9NO1 - chains J and L of the 24 polymer chains in the assembly; structure by electron microscopy, 8.30 A resolution (very low resolution: no residue pairs are listed; an interface is given only as per-side residue counts).

# Chain J (and L)
Protein: ORF40
Source organism: Human alphaherpesvirus 3
Notes: chain L of this document is another copy of the same molecule, construct and numbering; everything in this record applies to it too
UniProtKB: Q4JQT5 (Q4JQT5_VZVO); residue numbers follow UniProt; this construct covers 1-1396
Amino-acid sequence (1396 residues; numbered 1 to 1396; the number before each row is that of its first residue):
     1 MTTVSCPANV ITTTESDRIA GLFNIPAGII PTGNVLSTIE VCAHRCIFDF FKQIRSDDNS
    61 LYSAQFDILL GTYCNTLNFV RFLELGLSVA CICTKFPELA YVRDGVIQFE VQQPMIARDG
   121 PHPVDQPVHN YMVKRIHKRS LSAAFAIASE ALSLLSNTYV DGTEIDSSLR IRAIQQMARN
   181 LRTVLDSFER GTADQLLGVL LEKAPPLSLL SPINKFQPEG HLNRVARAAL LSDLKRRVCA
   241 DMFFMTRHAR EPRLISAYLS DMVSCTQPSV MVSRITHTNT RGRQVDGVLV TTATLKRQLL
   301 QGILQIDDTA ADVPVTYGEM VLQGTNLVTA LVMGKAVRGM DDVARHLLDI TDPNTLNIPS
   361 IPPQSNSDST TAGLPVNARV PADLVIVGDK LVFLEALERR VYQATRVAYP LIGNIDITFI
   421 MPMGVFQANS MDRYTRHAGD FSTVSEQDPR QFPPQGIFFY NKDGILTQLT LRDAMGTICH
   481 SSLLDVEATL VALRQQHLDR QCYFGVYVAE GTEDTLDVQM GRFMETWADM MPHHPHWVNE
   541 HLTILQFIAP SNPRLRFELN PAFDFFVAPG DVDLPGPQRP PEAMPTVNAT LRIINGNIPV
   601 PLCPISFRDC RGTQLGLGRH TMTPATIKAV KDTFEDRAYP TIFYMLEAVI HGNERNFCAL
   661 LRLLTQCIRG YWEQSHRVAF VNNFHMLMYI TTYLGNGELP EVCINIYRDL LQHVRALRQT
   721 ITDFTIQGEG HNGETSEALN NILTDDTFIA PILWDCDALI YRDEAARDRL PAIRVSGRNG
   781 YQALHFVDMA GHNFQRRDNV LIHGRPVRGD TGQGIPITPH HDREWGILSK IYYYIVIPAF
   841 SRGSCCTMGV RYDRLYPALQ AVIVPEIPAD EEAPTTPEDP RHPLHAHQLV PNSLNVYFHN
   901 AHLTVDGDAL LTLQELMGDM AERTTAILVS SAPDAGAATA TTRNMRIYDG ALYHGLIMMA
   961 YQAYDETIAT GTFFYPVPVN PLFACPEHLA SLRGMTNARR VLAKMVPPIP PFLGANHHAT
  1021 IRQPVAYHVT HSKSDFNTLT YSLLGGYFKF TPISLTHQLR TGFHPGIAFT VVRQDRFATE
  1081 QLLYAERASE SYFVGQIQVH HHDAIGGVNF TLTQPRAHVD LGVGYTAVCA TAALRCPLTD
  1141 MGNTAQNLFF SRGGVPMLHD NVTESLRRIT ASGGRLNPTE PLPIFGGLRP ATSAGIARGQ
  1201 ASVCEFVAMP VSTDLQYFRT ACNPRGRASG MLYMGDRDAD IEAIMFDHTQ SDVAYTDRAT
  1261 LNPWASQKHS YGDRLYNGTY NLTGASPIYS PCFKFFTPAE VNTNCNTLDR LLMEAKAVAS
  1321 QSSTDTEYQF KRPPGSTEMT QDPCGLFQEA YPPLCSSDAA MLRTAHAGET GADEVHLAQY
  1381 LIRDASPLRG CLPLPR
Unresolved in the structure: 1-70, 345-376, 441, 808-814, 1235-1239, 1395-1396 (chain L: 1-18, 322-376, 808-814, 1395-1396)
Cystine bridges: Cys846-Cys985

# How chain J and chain L interact
At this resolution (8 A) residue pairs are not listed: 107 residues of chain J and 93 of chain L lie at the interface.

# Overview
Chain J and chain L form an interface of 107 and 93 residues respectively.
Both chains are ORF40 (Human alphaherpesvirus 3). Entry 9NO1 (Cryo-ET map of the VZV capsid vertex (5-fold
axis)) was determined by electron microscopy.
